Entry 6S6B (electron microscopy, 2.75 A resolution); this record covers chains F and G of the 38 polymer chains in the assembly.

[Chain F (and G)]
Protein: CRISPR-associated RAMP protein, Cmr4 family
Source organism: Sulfolobus islandicus (strain REY15A)
Notes: chain G of this document is another copy of the same molecule, construct and numbering; everything in this record applies to it too
UniProt: F0NDX6 (F0NDX6_SULIR); numbering as in UniProt (aligned over 1-286)
Sequence (286 residues; numbered 1 to 286; the number before each row is that of its first residue):
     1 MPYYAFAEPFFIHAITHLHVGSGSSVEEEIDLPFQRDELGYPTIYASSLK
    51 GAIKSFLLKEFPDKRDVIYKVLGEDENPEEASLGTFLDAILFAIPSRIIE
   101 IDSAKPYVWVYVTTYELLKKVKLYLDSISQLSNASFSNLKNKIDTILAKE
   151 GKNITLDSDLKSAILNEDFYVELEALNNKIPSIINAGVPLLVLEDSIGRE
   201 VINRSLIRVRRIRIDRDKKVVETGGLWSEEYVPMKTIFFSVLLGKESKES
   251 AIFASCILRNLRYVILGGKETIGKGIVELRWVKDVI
Unresolved in the structure: 1

[How chain F and chain G interact]
Pairs across the interface (62; chain F residue first):
  Tyr3(F) - Phe56(G)  hydrophobic
  Tyr3(F) - Lys59(G)
  Tyr3(F) - Ile265(G)  hydrophobic
  Tyr3(F) - Glu270(G)  hydrogen bond
  Tyr4(F) - Ile265(G)
  Tyr4(F) - Glu270(G)  hydrogen bond
  Gly23(F) - Val209(G)
  Gly23(F) - Arg210(G)  hydrogen bond (backbone-backbone)
  Ser24(F) - Arg208(G)
  Ser24(F) - Arg210(G)  hydrogen bond (backbone-side chain)
  Ser25(F) - Arg208(G)  hydrogen bond (backbone-backbone)
  Val26(F) - Arg204(G)
  Glu38(F) - His17(G)
  Glu38(F) - Arg97(G)
  Glu38(F) - Pro233(G)
  Glu38(F) - Met234(G)
  Glu38(F) - Lys235(G)  salt bridge
  Leu39(F) - Arg97(G)
  Leu39(F) - Trp109(G)  hydrophobic
  Leu39(F) - Lys235(G)
  Tyr45(F) - Val209(G)  hydrophobic
  Ala46(F) - Ile272(G)
  Ser47(F) - Arg211(G)
  Ser47(F) - Ile272(G)
  Lys50(F) - Thr271(G)
  Gly51(F) - Arg216(G)
  Lys54(F) - Arg216(G)
  Ser55(F) - Arg216(G)
  Leu58(F) - Arg216(G)
  Asp75(F) - Arg213(G)  hydrogen bond (backbone-side chain)
  Asp75(F) - Arg216(G)  salt bridge
  Ser82(F) - Thr271(G)
  Thr85(F) - Glu270(G)
  Thr85(F) - Thr271(G)
  Phe86(F) - Thr271(G)  hydrogen bond (backbone-backbone)
  Phe86(F) - Ile272(G)
  Phe86(F) - Gly273(G)  hydrogen bond (backbone-backbone)
  Leu87(F) - Gly273(G)
  Leu87(F) - Ile276(G)  hydrophobic
  Asp88(F) - His17(G)  salt bridge
  Asp88(F) - Ile272(G)
  Asp88(F) - Lys274(G)  salt bridge
  Glu116(F) - Val108(G)
  Glu116(F) - Trp109(G)  hydrogen bond
  Lys120(F) - Met234(G)
  Lys120(F) - Lys235(G)
  Leu123(F) - Ile15(G)
  Tyr124(F) - Met234(G)
  Asp126(F) - Tyr263(G)
  Ser127(F) - Tyr263(G)
  Ser127(F) - Ile276(G)
  Gln130(F) - Tyr263(G)
  Leu131(F) - Phe56(G)  hydrophobic
  Glu194(F) - Pro106(G)
  Asp195(F) - Pro106(G)
  Asp195(F) - Val108(G)
  Ser196(F) - Pro106(G)
  Ser196(F) - Val108(G)
  Arg199(F) - Ile98(G)  hydrogen bond (side chain-backbone)
  Arg199(F) - Val108(G)
  Lys245(F) - Glu270(G)  salt bridge
  Glu270(F) - Lys219(G)  salt bridge
Also at the interface, not in a pair above, chain F (40 interface residues in all): Gly40, Glu76, Gly84, Gly267
Also at the interface, not in a pair above, chain G (33 interface residues in all): His13, Thr16, Glu60, Ile99, Tyr107

[Overview]
The interface between chain F and chain G involves 40 residues on one side and 33 on the other, with 10
hydrogen bonds and 6 salt bridges. Among the polar pairs are Glu38(F)-Lys235(G), Asp75(F)-Arg216(G) and
Asp88(F)-His17(G).
Both chains are CRISPR-associated RAMP protein, Cmr4 family (Sulfolobus islandicus (strain REY15A)). Entry
6S6B (Type III-B Cmr-beta Cryo-EM structure of the Apo state) was determined by electron microscopy (same
publication as 6S8B, 6S8E, 6S91, 6SH8, 6SHB and 6SIC).
